PDB entry 7VLO | X-ray diffraction, 2.02 A resolution | chains A and B

[Chain A (and B)]
Protein: 3C-like proteinase
Organism: Severe acute respiratory syndrome-related coronavirus
Notes: EC 3.4.22.69; chain B of this document is another copy of the same molecule, construct and numbering; everything in this record applies to it too
UniProt: P0C6U8 (R1A_SARS); residues 2-300 here correspond to UniProt positions 3242-3540 (UniProt number = residue number + 3240)
Amino-acid sequence (299 residues; each row starts with the number of its first residue):
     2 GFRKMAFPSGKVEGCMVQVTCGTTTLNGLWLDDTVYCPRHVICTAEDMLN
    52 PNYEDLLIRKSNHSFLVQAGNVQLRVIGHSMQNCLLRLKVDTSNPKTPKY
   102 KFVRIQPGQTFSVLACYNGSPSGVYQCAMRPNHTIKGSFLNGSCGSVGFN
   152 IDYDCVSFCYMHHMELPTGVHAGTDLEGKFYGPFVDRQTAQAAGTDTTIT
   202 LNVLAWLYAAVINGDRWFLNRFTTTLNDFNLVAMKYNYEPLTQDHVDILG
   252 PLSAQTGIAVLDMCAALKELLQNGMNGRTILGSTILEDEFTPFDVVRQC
Not modelled in the structure: 300 (chain B: fully traced)
Residues lining bound ligands: Paxlovid, bound form (4WI; (1R,2S,5S)-N-{(1E,2S)-1-imino-3-[(3S)-2-oxopyrrolidin-3-yl]propan-2-yl}-6,6-dimethyl-3-[3-methyl-N-(trifluoroacetyl)-L-valyl]-3-azabicyclo[3.1.0]hexane-2-carboxamide): His41, Asp48, Tyr54, Phe140, Leu141, Asn142, Gly143, Ser144, Cys145, His163, His164, Met165, Glu166, Leu167, Pro168, His172, Asp187, Arg188, Gln189, Thr190, Ala191, Gln192
Curated features (UniProtKB/Swiss-Prot):
  - active site (For 3CL-PRO activity): His41, Cys145
Reported in the primary citation:
  - binding site for Paxlovid, bound form: Phe140, Cys145, His163, His164, Glu166, Gln192

[Interface between chain A and chain B]
Contacting residue pairs (52):
  Gly2(A) with Gly138(B)
  Arg4(A) with Tyr126(B); Gln127(B), hydrogen bond (side chain-backbone); Lys137(B), hydrogen bond (side chain-backbone)
  Lys5(A) with Tyr126(B)
  Met6(A) with Ser123(B); Gly124(B); Val125(B); Tyr126(B), hydrophobic
  Ala7(A) with Gly124(B); Val125(B), hydrogen bond (backbone-backbone)
  Phe8(A) with Val125(B)
  Pro9(A) with Ser10(B); Glu14(B); Leu115(B), hydrophobic; Pro122(B); Ser123(B); Gly124(B); Val125(B), hydrophobic
  Ser10(A) with Pro9(B); Ser10(B), hydrogen bond (backbone-side chain); Glu14(B), hydrogen bond (backbone-side chain)
  Gly11(A) with Gly11(B); Glu14(B), hydrogen bond (backbone-side chain)
  Glu14(A) with Pro9(B); Ser10(B), hydrogen bond (side chain-backbone); Gly11(B), hydrogen bond (side chain-backbone)
  Pro122(A) with Pro9(B)
  Ser123(A) with Pro9(B)
  Gly124(A) with Met6(B); Ala7(B); Pro9(B)
  Val125(A) with Met6(B); Ala7(B), hydrogen bond (backbone-backbone); Phe8(B)
  Tyr126(A) with Arg4(B); Lys5(B); Met6(B), hydrophobic
  Gln127(A) with Arg4(B), hydrogen bond (backbone-side chain)
  Cys128(A) with Arg4(B)
  Lys137(A) with Arg4(B), hydrogen bond (backbone-side chain)
  Gly138(A) with Arg4(B)
  Ser139(A) with Gly2(B), hydrogen bond (side chain-backbone); Arg4(B); Met6(B)
  Leu141(A) with Arg298(B); Gln299(B)
  Thr285(A) with Ser284(B), hydrogen bond; Thr285(B), hydrogen bond (side chain-backbone); Ile286(B)
  Ile286(A) with Gly283(B)
  Gln299(A) with Ser139(B), hydrogen bond
Other interface residues (no listed pair), chain A (27 interface residues in all): Phe3, Leu115, Glu290
Other interface residues (no listed pair), chain B (28 interface residues in all): Cys128, Glu290

[Overview]
Chain A and chain B form an interface of 27 and 28 residues respectively, with 15 hydrogen bonds. Polar pairs
include Arg4(A)-Gln127(B), Arg4(A)-Lys137(B) and Ser10(A)-Ser10(B). Bound to chain A: Paxlovid, bound form.
The paper reports a binding site for Paxlovid, bound form at Phe140(A), Cys145(A) and His163(A) among others.
Chain A and chain B are both 3C-like proteinase (Severe acute respiratory syndrome-related coronavirus); the
structure, Crystal structure of SARS coronavirus main protease in complex with PF07321332, was determined by
X-ray diffraction together with 7VLP, 7VLQ and 7VTC from the same study.
